PDB entry 9AWK | electron microscopy, 2.14 A resolution | chains D and G of the 7 polymer chains in the assembly

== Chain D ==
Protein: Acetylcholine receptor subunit delta
Organism: Bos taurus
UniProtKB: P04759 (ACHD_BOVIN); numbering as in UniProt (aligned over 22-516)
Chain sequence (495 residues; each row starts with the number of its first residue):
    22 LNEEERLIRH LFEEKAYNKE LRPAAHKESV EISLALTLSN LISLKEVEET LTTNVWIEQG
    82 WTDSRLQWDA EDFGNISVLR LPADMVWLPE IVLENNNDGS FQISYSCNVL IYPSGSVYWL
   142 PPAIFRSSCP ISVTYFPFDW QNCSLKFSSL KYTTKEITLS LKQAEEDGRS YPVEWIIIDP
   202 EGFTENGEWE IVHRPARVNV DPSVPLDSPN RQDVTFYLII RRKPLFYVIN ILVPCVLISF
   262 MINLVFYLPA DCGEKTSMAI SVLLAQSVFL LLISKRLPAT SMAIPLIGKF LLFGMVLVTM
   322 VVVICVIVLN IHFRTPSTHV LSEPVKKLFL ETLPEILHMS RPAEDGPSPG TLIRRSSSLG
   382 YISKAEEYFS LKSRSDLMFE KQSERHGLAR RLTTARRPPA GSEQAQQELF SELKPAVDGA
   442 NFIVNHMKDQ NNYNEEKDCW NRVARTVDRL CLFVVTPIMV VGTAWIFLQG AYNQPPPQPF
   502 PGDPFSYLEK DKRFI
Unresolved in the structure: 360-425
Disulfide bonds: Cys150-Cys164
Covalent attachments: N-acetylglucosamine (NAG) linked to Asn96, Asn163
Curated features (UniProtKB/Swiss-Prot):
  - modified residue: Tyr389 (Phosphotyrosine)
  - glycosylation (N-linked (GlcNAc...) asparagine): Asn96, Asn163

== Chain G ==
Protein: Toxin
Organism: synthetic construct
Chain sequence (62 residues; each row starts with the number of its first residue; numbers below 1 keep their minus sign (Gly-1 is residue -1)):
    -1 GSMICYNQQS SQPPTTKTCS ETSCYKKTWR DHRGTIIERG CGCPKVKPGI KLHCCRTDKC
    59 NN
Disulfide bonds: Cys3-Cys22, Cys17-Cys39, Cys41-Cys52, Cys53-Cys58

== Interface between chain D and chain G ==
Contacting residue pairs - 17 pairs, chain D then chain G:
  Thr58(D) with His30(G)
  Trp77(D) with His30(G)
  Leu141(D) with His30(G)
  Tyr192(D) with Arg28(G)
  Ile198(D) with His30(G)
  Asp200(D) with Trp27(G), hydrogen bond; Asp29(G)
  Pro201(D) with Arg28(G); Lys45(G); Pro46(G); Gly47(G); Ile48(G), hydrophobic
  Glu202(D) with Lys25(G), salt bridge; Trp27(G); Lys45(G), hydrogen bond (backbone-side chain); Ile48(G)
  Phe204(D) with Lys45(G), hydrogen bond (backbone-side chain)
Also at the interface, not in a pair above, chain D (13 interface residues in all): Glu79, Tyr139, Ile199, Gly203

== In short ==
13 residues of chain D and 9 residues of chain G are in contact, with 3 hydrogen bonds and 1 salt bridge.
Polar contacts include Glu202(D)-Lys25(G), Asp200(D)-Trp27(G) and Glu202(D)-Lys45(G). Covalently linked
N-acetylglucosamine: at Asn96(D) and Asn163(D).
Here chain D is Acetylcholine receptor subunit delta (Bos taurus) and chain G is Toxin (synthetic construct).
Entry 9AWK (Bovine fetal muscle nAChR resting state) was determined by electron microscopy, deposited together
with 9AVU, 9AVV and 9AWJ.
